Entry 5CEG (X-ray diffraction, 1.59 A resolution); this record covers chains B and D of the 4 polymer chains in the assembly.

# Chain B (and D)
Protein: Plasmid stabilization system
Source organism: Mesorhizobium opportunistum (strain LMG 24607 / HAMBI 3007 / WSM2075)
Notes: chain D of this document is another copy of the same molecule, construct and numbering; everything in this record applies to it too
UniProt: F7YBW7 (F7YBW7_MESOW); residue numbers follow UniProt; this construct covers 1-103
Amino-acid sequence (117 residues; numbered -13 to 103; the number before each row is that of its first residue; numbers below 1 keep their minus sign (Met-13 is residue -13)):
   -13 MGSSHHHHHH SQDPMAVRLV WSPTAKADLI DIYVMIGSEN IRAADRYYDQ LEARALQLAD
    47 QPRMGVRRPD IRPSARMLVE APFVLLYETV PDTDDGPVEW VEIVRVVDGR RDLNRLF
Disordered / not traced: -13 to 0 (chain D: -13 to 2)
Sequence notes: initiating methionine (-13); expression tag (-12 to 0)
Metal / ion sites: Na+: Gly95, Leu99, Leu102, Phe103
Reported in the primary citation:
  - specificity-determining residues: Arg54, Arg58, Ala61, Met63, Leu72 (by similarity / conservation)
  - mutagenesis - R54V/R58E/A61I/M63R/L72F: abolished binding to Addiction module antidote protein, CopG/Arc/MetJ family

# How chain B and chain D interact
Pairs across the interface (22):
  Arg40(B) - Arg49(D)  hydrogen bond (side chain-backbone)
  Arg40(B) - Met50(D)  hydrogen bond (side chain-backbone)
  Arg40(B) - Gly51(D)  hydrogen bond (side chain-backbone)
  Gln47(B) - Gln47(D)
  Arg49(B) - Gln43(D)  hydrogen bond (backbone-side chain)
  Arg49(B) - Gln47(D)
  Met50(B) - Gln47(D)
  Met50(B) - Arg49(D)
  Met50(B) - Met50(D)
  Gly51(B) - Gln43(D)
  Val52(B) - Arg40(D)
  Leu64(B) - Met50(D)
  Val65(B) - Val52(D)  hydrophobic
  Asn100(B) - Arg101(D)  hydrogen bond (backbone-side chain)
  Arg101(B) - Asn100(D)  hydrogen bond (side chain-backbone)
  Arg101(B) - Arg101(D)
  Arg101(B) - Phe103(D)
  Leu102(B) - Arg101(D)
  Leu102(B) - Leu102(D)  hydrophobic
  Leu102(B) - Phe103(D)
  Phe103(B) - Arg101(D)  hydrogen bond (backbone-side chain)
  Phe103(B) - Phe103(D)  hydrogen bond (backbone-backbone)
Other interface residues (no listed pair), chain B (14 interface residues in all): Gln43, Arg62
Other interface residues (no listed pair), chain D (15 interface residues in all): Asp46, Leu64, Val65, Asp80

# Overview
Chain B and chain D form an interface of 14 and 15 residues respectively, with 8 hydrogen bonds. Polar
contacts include Arg40(B)-Arg49(D), Arg40(B)-Met50(D) and Arg40(B)-Gly51(D). The paper reports that
R54V/R58E/A61I/M63R/L72F of chain B abolish binding to Addiction module antidote protein, CopG/Arc/MetJ
family; specificity determinants Arg54(B), Arg58(B) and Ala61(B) among others.
Both chains are Plasmid stabilization system (Mesorhizobium opportunistum (strain LMG 24607 / HAMBI 3007 /
WSM2075)). Entry 5CEG (X-ray structure of toxin/anti-toxin complex from Mesorhizobium opportunistum) was
determined by X-ray diffraction.
